2WJN - chains H and L of the 4 polymer chains in the assembly; structure by X-ray diffraction, 1.86 A resolution.

== Chain H ==
Name: Reaction center protein H chain
From: Rhodopseudomonas viridis
UniProt: P06008 (RCEH_RHOVI); residue numbers follow UniProt; this construct covers 1-258
Amino-acid sequence (258 residues; row label = number of the first residue in the row):
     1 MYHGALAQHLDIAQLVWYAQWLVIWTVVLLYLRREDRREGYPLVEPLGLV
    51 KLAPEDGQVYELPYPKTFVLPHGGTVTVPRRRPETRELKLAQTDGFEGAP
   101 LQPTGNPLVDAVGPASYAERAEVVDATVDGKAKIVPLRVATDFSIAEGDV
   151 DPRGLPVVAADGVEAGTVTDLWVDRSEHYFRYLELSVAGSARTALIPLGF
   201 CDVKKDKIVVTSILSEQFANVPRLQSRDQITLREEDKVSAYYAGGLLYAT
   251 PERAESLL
Unresolved in the structure: 46-60
Modified positions: Met-1 (n-formylmethionine; FME)
Swiss-Prot annotation at these positions:
  - modified residue: Met-1 (N-formylmethionine)

== Chain L ==
Name: Reaction center protein L chain
From: Rhodopseudomonas viridis
UniProt: P06009 (RCEL_RHOVI); residues 0-273 here correspond to UniProt positions 1-274 (UniProt number = residue number + 1)
Amino-acid sequence (274 residues; each row starts with the number of its first residue; numbering starts at 0):
     0 MALLSFERKYRVRGGTLIGGDLFDFWVGPYFVGFFGVSAIFFIFLGVSLI
    50 GYAASQGPTWDPFAISINPPDLKYGLGAAPLLEGGFWQAITVCALGAFIS
   100 WMLREVEISRKLGIGWHVPLAFCVPIFMFCVLQVFRPLLLGSWGHAFPYG
   150 ILSHLDWVNNFGYQYLNWHYNPGHMSSVSFLFVNAMALGLHGGLILSVAN
   200 PGDGDKVKTAEHENQYFRDVVGYSIGALSIHRLGLFLASNIFLTGAFGTI
   250 ASGPFWTRGWPEWWGWWLDIPFWS
Unresolved in the structure: 0
Ion coordination: Fe2+: His-190, His-230 (shared with 3 residues of chain M)
Residues lining bound ligands:
  - bacteriochlorophyll b (BCB), molecule 1: Val-46, Ile-49, Phe-97, Phe-128, Leu-131, Phe-146, Ile-150, Leu-151, His-153, Leu-154, Trp-156, Val-157
  - bacteriochlorophyll b (BCB), molecule 2: Phe-97, Phe-121, Pro-124, Ile-125, Met-127, Phe-128, Leu-131, Val-157, Asn-158, Phe-160, Gly-161, Tyr-162, Trp-167, His-168, Asn-170, Gly-172, His-173, Ser-176, Val-177, Leu-180, Phe-181, Ile-240, Phe-241, Gly-244, Ala-245, Gly-247, Thr-248
  - bacteriochlorophyll b (BCB), molecule 3: Val-157, Tyr-162, His-168, Phe-181
  - bacteriochlorophyll b (BCB), molecule 4: His-168, His-173, Met-174, Val-177, Ser-178, Phe-181, Val-182, Met-185
  - bacteriopheophytin b (BPB), molecule 1: Phe-41, Ile-42, Gly-45, Ile-49, Ile-89, Cys-92, Ala-93, Ala-96, Phe-97, Trp-100, Glu-104, Val-117, Ala-120, Phe-121, Val-123, Pro-124, Phe-128, Phe-146, Tyr-148, Gly-149, Ile-150, His-153, Ala-237, Ser-238, Phe-241
  - bacteriopheophytin b (BPB), molecule 2: Phe-181, Ala-184, Met-185, Leu-189, Phe-216, Val-219, Val-220
  - MPG ([(Z)-octadec-9-enyl] (2R)-2,3-bis(oxidanyl)propanoate), molecule 1: Gly-114, Trp-115, His-116, Leu-119, Ala-120, Val-123, Arg-231, Leu-234, Phe-235, Ser-238, Leu-242
  - MPG, molecule 2: Phe-179, Val-182, Met-185, Ala-186, Leu-189, His-190, Leu-193, Asn-213, Phe-216, Ser-223, Ile-224, Gly-225, Ile-229, Leu-232, Phe-235, Leu-236, Asn-239, Thr-243
  - MPG, molecule 3: Met-185, Val-220, Gly-221, Tyr-222
  - menaquinone-7 (MQ7): Val-26, Tyr-29, Phe-30, Val-31, Gly-35, Ile-39, Ile-42, Trp-100, Arg-103
Swiss-Prot annotation at these positions:
  - binding site ((7R,8Z)-bacteriochlorophyll b): His-153, His-173
  - binding site (Fe cation): His-190, His-230
  - binding site (a ubiquinone): Phe-216

== How chain H and chain L interact ==
Contacting residue pairs - 74 pairs, chain H then chain L:
  Gly-40(H) / Leu-3(L)
  Gly-40(H) / Ser-4(L)  hydrogen bond (backbone-backbone)
  Gly-40(H) / Phe-5(L)
  Tyr-41(H) / Leu-3(L)  hydrophobic
  Leu-43(H) / Leu-2(L)
  Leu-43(H) / Leu-3(L)  hydrophobic
  Val-44(H) / Ala-1(L)  hydrogen bond (backbone-backbone)
  Val-44(H) / Leu-2(L)  hydrogen bond (backbone-backbone)
  Val-44(H) / Leu-3(L)
  Glu-45(H) / Ala-1(L)
  Glu-45(H) / Leu-2(L)
  Lys-66(H) / Asn-199(L)  hydrogen bond
  Phe-68(H) / Ala-198(L)
  Phe-68(H) / Val-206(L)  hydrophobic
  Val-69(H) / Asp-204(L)
  Val-69(H) / Lys-205(L)
  Val-69(H) / Val-206(L)  hydrogen bond (backbone-backbone)
  Leu-70(H) / Lys-205(L)
  Pro-71(H) / Lys-205(L)  hydrogen bond (backbone-side chain)
  Pro-71(H) / Val-206(L)
  Leu-88(H) / Arg-7(L)
  Leu-88(H) / Lys-8(L)
  Leu-90(H) / Lys-8(L)
  Leu-90(H) / Val-11(L)  hydrophobic
  Phe-96(H) / Trp-25(L)
  Gly-98(H) / Phe-24(L)
  Gly-98(H) / Trp-25(L)  hydrogen bond (backbone-backbone)
  Pro-100(H) / Arg-10(L)
  Pro-100(H) / Val-11(L)
  Pro-100(H) / Arg-12(L)
  Pro-100(H) / Asp-23(L)
  Pro-100(H) / Trp-25(L)  hydrophobic
  Leu-101(H) / Arg-7(L)
  Leu-101(H) / Arg-10(L)  hydrogen bond (backbone-backbone)
  Leu-101(H) / Val-11(L)
  Leu-101(H) / Arg-12(L)  hydrogen bond (backbone-backbone)
  Gln-102(H) / Arg-12(L)
  Val-112(H) / Lys-8(L)
  Gly-113(H) / Lys-8(L)  hydrogen bond (backbone-backbone)
  Gly-113(H) / Tyr-9(L)
  Gly-113(H) / Val-11(L)
  Pro-114(H) / Val-11(L)
  Pro-114(H) / Lys-110(L)
  Pro-114(H) / Leu-111(L)
  Pro-114(H) / Gly-112(L)
  Ser-116(H) / Lys-8(L)  hydrogen bond (side chain-backbone)
  Ser-116(H) / Tyr-9(L)
  Tyr-117(H) / Lys-8(L)
  Thr-127(H) / Glu-210(L)
  Val-128(H) / Thr-208(L)
  Val-128(H) / Glu-210(L)  hydrogen bond (backbone-side chain)
  Val-128(H) / His-211(L)
  Ser-176(H) / Glu-210(L)  hydrogen bond
  Glu-177(H) / Ala-209(L)
  Glu-177(H) / Ala-226(L)
  Tyr-179(H) / Leu-227(L)
  Ala-243(H) / Gly-112(L)
  Leu-246(H) / Gly-112(L)
  Leu-247(H) / Arg-12(L)
  Leu-247(H) / Gly-14(L)
  Tyr-248(H) / Val-11(L)
  Ala-254(H) / Gly-13(L)
  Ala-254(H) / Gly-14(L)
  Glu-255(H) / Arg-12(L)  salt bridge
  Ser-256(H) / Thr-15(L)  hydrogen bond
  Ser-256(H) / Leu-16(L)
  Ser-256(H) / Ile-17(L)
  Ser-256(H) / Gly-18(L)
  Ser-256(H) / Gly-19(L)  hydrogen bond (side chain-backbone)
  Leu-257(H) / Thr-15(L)  hydrogen bond (backbone-backbone)
  Leu-257(H) / Leu-16(L)  hydrogen bond (backbone-backbone)
  Leu-257(H) / Arg-109(L)
  Leu-258(H) / Leu-16(L)  hydrogen bond (backbone-backbone)
  Leu-258(H) / Ile-17(L)  hydrophobic
Also at the interface, not in a pair above, chain H (44 interface residues in all): Trp-17, Glu-39, Pro-42, Gly-73, Arg-86, Thr-93, Ala-99, Arg-253
Also at the interface, not in a pair above, chain L (40 interface residues in all): Phe-62, Gly-203, Lys-207, Asn-213

== In short ==
The interface between chain H and chain L involves 44 residues on one side and 40 on the other, with 18
hydrogen bonds and 1 salt bridge. Polar pairs include Glu-255(H)/Arg-12(L), Lys-66(H)/Asn-199(L) and
Pro-71(H)/Lys-205(L).
Chain H is Reaction center protein H chain and chain L is Reaction center protein L chain, both from
Rhodopseudomonas viridis; the structure, Lipidic sponge phase crystal structure of photosynthetic reaction
centre from Blastochloris viridis (high dose), was determined by X-ray diffraction, deposited together with
2WJM.
